5ZLV - chains F and H of the 3 polymer chains in the assembly; structure by X-ray diffraction, 2.35 A resolution.

Chain F:
Name: DNA polymerase IV
Organism: Escherichia coli K-12
Notes: EC 2.7.7.7
Reference sequence: Q47155 (DPO4_ECOLI); residue numbers follow UniProt; this construct covers 2-351
Chain sequence (352 residues; each row starts with the number of its first residue; numbering starts at 0):
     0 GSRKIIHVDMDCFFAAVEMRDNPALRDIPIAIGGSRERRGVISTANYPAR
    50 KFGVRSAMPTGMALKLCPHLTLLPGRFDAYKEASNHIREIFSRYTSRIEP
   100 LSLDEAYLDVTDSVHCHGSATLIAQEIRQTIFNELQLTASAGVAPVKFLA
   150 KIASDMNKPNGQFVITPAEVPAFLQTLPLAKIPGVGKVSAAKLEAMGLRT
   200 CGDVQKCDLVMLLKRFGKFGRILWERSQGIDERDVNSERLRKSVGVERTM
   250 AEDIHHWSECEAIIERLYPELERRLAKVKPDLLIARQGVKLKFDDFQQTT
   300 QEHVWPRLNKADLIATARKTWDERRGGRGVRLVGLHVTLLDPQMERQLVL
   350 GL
Disordered / not traced: 342-351
Sequence notes: expression tag (0-1)
Ion coordination: Mg2+ site 1: Asp8, Met9, Asp103 (together with phosphate ion) (shared with DT874(H) of chain H); Mg2+ site 2: Asp103, Glu104 (shared with DC873(H), DT874(H) of chain H)
Swiss-Prot annotation at these positions:
  - active site: Glu104
  - binding site (Mg(2+)): Asp8, Asp103
  - site: Phe13 (Substrate discrimination)
  - natural variant: Glu36 to Arg38 (sequence variant, change not given here; In strain: ECOR 45B1), Gln124 (Q124K: In strain: ECOR 35D), Asn132 (N132S: In strain: ECOR 34B1 and ECOR 37UG), Gln135 (Q135H: In strain: ECOR 70B1), Pro170 (P170S: In strain: ECOR 37UG), Ala171 (A171T: In strain: ECOR 45B1, ECOR 46D and 2 more), Leu176 (L176F: In strain: ECOR 37UG), Gly201 (G201S: In strain: ECOR 59B2), Met210 (M210I: In strain: ECOR 37UG, ECOR 45B1 and 4 more; M210T: In strain: ECOR 35D, ECOR 46D and 6 more), Arg225 (R225C: In strain: ECOR 59B2 and ECOR 60B2), Ala310 (A310S: In strain: ECOR 57B2, ECOR 59B2 and 2 more), Asp321 (D321N: In strain: ECOR 35D)
  - mutagenesis: Asp8 (D8A/H: Loss of function), Arg49 (R49A/F: Loss of function), Asp103 (D103A/N: Loss of function), Glu104 (E104A: Loss of function)
From the paper describing this entry:
  - mutagenesis - R49A: abolished catalytic activity

Chain H:
Molecule: DTN1
Sequence (19 nucleotides; numbered 856 to 874; the number before each row is that of its first residue):
   856 TCTAGGGTCCTAGGACCCT
Disordered / not traced: 856-860
Ion coordination: Mg2+ site 1: DC873, DT874 (shared with Asp103(F), Glu104(F) of chain F); Mg2+ site 2: DT874 (together with phosphate ion) (shared with Asp8(F), Met9(F), Asp103(F) of chain F)

How chain F and chain H interact:
Residue-residue contacts - 35 pairs, chain F then chain H:
  Asp8(F) with DT874(H), phosphate contact
  Phe12(F) with DT874(H), hydrogen bond to the phosphate
  Phe13(F) with DT874(H), hydrogen bond to the phosphate
  Ser42(F) with DT874(H), hydrogen bond to the base
  Thr43(F) with DT874(H), phosphate contact
  Ser55(F) with DT874(H), base contact
  Ser101(F) with DC873(H), sugar contact
  Asp103(F) with DC873(H), phosphate contact; DT874(H), phosphate contact
  Glu104(F) with DC873(H), sugar contact
  Lys150(F) with DC872(H), phosphate contact; DC873(H), salt bridge to the phosphate
  Ile181(F) with DC872(H), phosphate contact
  Pro182(F) with DC872(H), phosphate contact
  Gly183(F) with DC871(H), sugar contact; DC872(H), hydrogen bond to the phosphate
  Val184(F) with DC872(H), phosphate contact
  Gly185(F) with DC871(H), hydrogen bond to the phosphate; DC872(H), phosphate contact
  Lys186(F) with DC871(H), hydrogen bond to the phosphate
  Val187(F) with DC871(H), hydrogen bond to the phosphate
  Ser188(F) with DC871(H), hydrogen bond to the phosphate
  Arg285(F) with DC865(H), sugar contact; DT866(H), salt bridge to the phosphate
  Thr298(F) with DG868(H), hydrogen bond to the phosphate
  Thr299(F) with DA867(H), phosphate contact; DG868(H), hydrogen bond to the phosphate
  Gln300(F) with DA867(H), phosphate contact
  Glu301(F) with DT866(H), sugar contact; DA867(H), hydrogen bond to the phosphate
  His302(F) with DT866(H), phosphate contact
  Val303(F) with DC865(H), phosphate contact; DT866(H), hydrogen bond to the phosphate
  Arg323(F) with DA867(H), salt bridge to the phosphate; DG868(H), salt bridge to the phosphate
Also at the interface, not in a pair above, chain F (30 interface residues in all): Met9, Cys11, Ala56, Gln297
Also at the interface, not in a pair above, chain H (10 interface residues in all): DG869, DA870

In short:
The interface between chain F and chain H involves 30 residues on one side and 10 on the other, with 12
hydrogen bonds and 4 salt bridges. Among the polar pairs are Ser42(F)-DT874(H), Phe12(F)-DT874(H) and
Phe13(F)-DT874(H). From the paper: R49A of chain F abolishes catalytic activity.
Chain F is DNA polymerase IV (Escherichia coli K-12) and chain H is DTN1; the structure, DNA polymerase IV -
DNA ternary complex with 50mM MgCl2, was determined by X-ray diffraction, deposited together with 5YUR, 5YUS,
5YUT, 5YUU, 5YUV, 5YUW and 10 further entries.
